PDB entry 8Q3I | electron microscopy, 3.11 A resolution | chains B and D of the 8 polymer chains in the assembly

Chain B:
Molecule: DNA-directed RNA polymerase subunit alpha
From: Mycolicibacterium smegmatis MC2 155
Notes: EC 2.7.7.6
Reference sequence: A0QSL8 (RPOA_MYCS2); residue numbers follow UniProt; this construct covers 1-350
Amino-acid sequence (350 residues; each row starts with the number of its first residue):
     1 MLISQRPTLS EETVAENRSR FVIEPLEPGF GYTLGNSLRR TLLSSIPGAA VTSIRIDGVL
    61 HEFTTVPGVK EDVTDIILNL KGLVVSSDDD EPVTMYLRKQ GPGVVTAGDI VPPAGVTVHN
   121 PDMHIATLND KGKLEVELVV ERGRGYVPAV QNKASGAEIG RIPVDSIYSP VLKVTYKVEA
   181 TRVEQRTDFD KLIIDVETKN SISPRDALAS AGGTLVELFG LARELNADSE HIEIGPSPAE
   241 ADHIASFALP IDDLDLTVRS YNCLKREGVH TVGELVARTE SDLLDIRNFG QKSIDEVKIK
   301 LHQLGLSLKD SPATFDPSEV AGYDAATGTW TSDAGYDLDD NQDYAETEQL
Not modelled in the structure: 234-350

Chain D:
Molecule: DNA-directed RNA polymerase subunit beta'
From: Mycolicibacterium smegmatis MC2 155
Reference sequence: A0QS66 (RPOC_MYCS2); residue numbers follow UniProt; this construct covers 1-1317
Amino-acid sequence (1317 residues; numbered 1 to 1317; the number before each row is that of its first residue):
     1 MLDVNFFDEL RIGLATADDI RNWSYGEVKK PETINYRTLK PEKDGLFCEK IFGPTRDWEC
    61 YCGKYKRVRF KGIICERCGV EVTRAKVRRE RMGHIELAAP VTHIWYFKGV PSRLGYLLDL
   121 APKDLEKIIY FAAYVITSVD DEMRHNELST LEAEMAVEKK AVEDQRDADL EARAQKLEAD
   181 LAELEAEGAK SDVRRKVRDS GEREMRQLRD RAQRELDRLD EIWNTFTKLA PKQLIVDEVL
   241 YRELQDRYGE YFTGAMGAES IKKLIENFDI DAEAESLREV IRSGKGQKKL RALKRLKVVA
   301 AFQQSGNSPM GMVLDAVPVI PPELRPMVQL DGGRFATSDL NDLYRRVINR NNRLKRLIDL
   361 GAPEIIVNNE KRMLQESVDA LFDNGRRGRP VTGPGNRPLK SLSDLLKGKQ GRFRQNLLGK
   421 RVDYSGRSVI VVGPQLKLHQ CGLPKLMALE LFKPFVMKRL VDLNHAQNIK SAKRMVERQR
   481 PQVWDVLEEV IAEHPVLLNR APTLHRLGIQ AFEPQLVEGK AIQLHPLVCE AFNADFDGDQ
   541 MAVHLPLSAE AQAEARILML SSNNILSPAS GKPLAMPRLD MVTGLYYLTT LVEGATGEYQ
   601 AATKDAPEQG VYSSPAEAIM AMDRGALSVR AKIKVRLTEL RPPTDLEAQL FENGWKPGDA
   661 WTAETTLGRV MFNELLPKSY PFVNEQMHKK VQARIINDLA ERFPMIVVAQ TVDKLKDAGF
   721 YWATRSGVTV SMADVLVPPQ KQEILERHEA EADAIERKYQ RGALNHTERN ESLVKIWQDA
   781 TEEVGKALEE FYPADNPIIT IVKSGATGNL TQTRTLAGMK GLVTNPKGEF IPRPIKSSFR
   841 EGLTVLEYFI NTHGARKGLA DTALRTADSG YLTRRLVDVS QDVIVREHDC ETERGINVTL
   901 AERGPDGTLI RDAHVETSAF ARTLATDAVD ANGNVIIERG HDLGDPAIDA LLAAGITTVK
   961 VRSVLTCTSA TGVCAMCYGR SMATGKLVDI GEAVGIVAAQ SIGEPGTQLT MRTFHQGGVT
  1021 GGADIVGGLP RVQELFEARV PRNKAPIADV AGRVRLEESD KFFKITIVPD DGGEEVVYDK
  1081 LSKRQRLRVI THEDGTEGVL SDGDHVEVGD QLMEGAADPH EVLRVQGPRE VQIHLVKEVQ
  1141 EVYRAQGVSI HDKHIEVIVR QMLRRVTIID SGSTEFLPGS LTERAEFEAE NRRVVAEGGE
  1201 PAAGRPVLMG ITKASLATDS WLSAASFQET TRVLTDAAIN CRSDKLNGLK ENVIIGKLIP
  1261 AGTGISRYRN IQVQPTEEAR AAAYTIPSYE DQYYSPDFGQ ATGAAVPLDD YGYSDYR
Not modelled in the structure: 1-2, 1017-1024, 1283-1317
Curated features (UniProtKB/Swiss-Prot):
  - binding site (Zn(2+)): Cys60, Cys62, Cys75, Cys78, Cys890, Cys967, Cys974, Cys977
  - binding site (Mg(2+)): Asp535, Asp537, Asp539

Interface between chain B and chain D:
Contacting residue pairs - 34 pairs, chain B then chain D:
  Arg39(B) - Ile619(D)
  Arg40(B) - Asp623(D)  salt bridge
  Leu43(B) - Met620(D)  hydrophobic
  Phe63(B) - Ala602(D)
  Thr74(B) - Glu608(D)
  Asp75(B) - Arg636(D)  salt bridge
  Leu78(B) - Val611(D)  hydrophobic
  Leu78(B) - Tyr612(D)
  Leu78(B) - Ser613(D)
  Leu78(B) - Arg636(D)
  Asn79(B) - Arg636(D)  hydrogen bond
  Lys81(B) - Val611(D)  hydrogen bond (side chain-backbone)
  Lys81(B) - Glu617(D)  salt bridge
  Tyr146(B) - Tyr612(D)
  Tyr146(B) - Glu617(D)  hydrogen bond
  Tyr146(B) - Met620(D)  hydrophobic
  Tyr146(B) - Ala621(D)  hydrophobic
  Tyr146(B) - Arg624(D)  hydrogen bond (backbone-side chain)
  Val147(B) - Arg624(D)
  Pro148(B) - Arg624(D)
  Ile162(B) - Pro607(D)  hydrophobic
  Asp165(B) - Glu617(D)
  Ile167(B) - Ser613(D)
  Ile167(B) - Glu617(D)
  Val171(B) - Met620(D)
  Leu172(B) - Ala616(D)
  Leu172(B) - Met620(D)
  Glu179(B) - Lys437(D)  salt bridge
  Arg182(B) - Asp485(D)  salt bridge
  Arg182(B) - Glu488(D)  salt bridge
  Gln185(B) - Lys445(D)
  Gln185(B) - Pro481(D)  hydrogen bond (side chain-backbone)
  Gln185(B) - Trp484(D)
  Thr187(B) - Glu518(D)  hydrogen bond
Also at the interface, not in a pair above, chain B (26 interface residues in all): His61, Glu62, Ile77, Lys173, Asp188
Also at the interface, not in a pair above, chain D (25 interface residues in all): Lys604, Asp605, Ala606, Ala626

Overview:
Chain B and chain D form an interface of 26 and 25 residues respectively, with 6 hydrogen bonds and 6 salt
bridges. Polar contacts include Arg40(B)-Asp623(D), Asp75(B)-Arg636(D) and Lys81(B)-Glu617(D). Curated
annotation (UniProt) lists 8 Zn2+-binding residues and 3 Mg2+-binding residues on chain D.
Here chain B is DNA-directed RNA polymerase subunit alpha and chain D is DNA-directed RNA polymerase subunit
beta', both from Mycolicibacterium smegmatis MC2 155. Entry 8Q3I (Mycobacterium smegmatis RNA polymerase in
complex with HelD, SigA and RbpA in State I) was determined by electron microscopy (same publication as 8QN8,
8QTI, 8QU6, 8R2M, 8R3M, 8R6P and 8R6R).
